Entry 9G9F (electron microscopy, 2.93 A resolution); this record covers chains E and T of the 10 polymer chains in the assembly.

Chain E:
Protein: CRISPR system Cms endoribonuclease Csm3
Source organism: Enterococcus italicus DSM 15952
Notes: EC 3.1.-.-
UniProt: E6LHV5 (CSM3_ENTI1); numbering as in UniProt (aligned over 1-214)
Chain sequence (214 residues; row label = number of the first residue in the row):
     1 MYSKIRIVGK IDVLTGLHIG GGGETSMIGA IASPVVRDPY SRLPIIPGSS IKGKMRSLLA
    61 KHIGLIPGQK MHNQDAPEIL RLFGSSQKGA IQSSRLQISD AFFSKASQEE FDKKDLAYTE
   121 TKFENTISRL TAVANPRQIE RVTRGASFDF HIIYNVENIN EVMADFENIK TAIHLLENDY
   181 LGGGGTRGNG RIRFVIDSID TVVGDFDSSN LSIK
Unresolved in the structure: 1, 212-214
Differences from the reference sequence: engineered mutation Ala32 (Asp in E6LHV5)

Chain T:
Molecule: CTR
Sequence (47 nucleotides; row label = number of the first residue in the row):
     1 CCCCCAGCGC UUCAGCGUUC UUCGGAAUGU CGCGCAUUGG CAUGGAA
Unresolved in the structure: 1-10, 43-47

Interface between chain E and chain T:
Contacting residue pairs (14):
  Ser26(E) with A27(T), phosphate contact
  Ile28(E) with A27(T), phosphate contact
  Ala32(E) with A27(T), base contact
  Asn125(E) with G25(T), base contact
  Thr126(E) with A27(T), base contact
  Val133(E) with G25(T), sugar contact
  Ala134(E) with G25(T), hydrogen bond to the sugar
  Asn135(E) with G25(T), sugar contact; A26(T), phosphate contact; A27(T), hydrogen bond to the sugar
  Pro136(E) with G25(T), base contact; A26(T), sugar contact; A27(T), sugar contact
  Arg137(E) with A27(T), base contact
Interface residues without a listed pair, chain E (14 interface residues in all): Gly29, Ala30, Ser33, Lys88
Interface residues without a listed pair, chain T (5 interface residues in all): A36, U37

Overview:
Chain E and chain T form an interface of 14 and 5 residues respectively, with 2 hydrogen bonds. Polar pairs
include Ala134(E)-G25(T) and Asn135(E)-A27(T).
Chain E is CRISPR system Cms endoribonuclease Csm3 (Enterococcus italicus DSM 15952) and chain T is CTR; the
structure, CryoEM structure of Enterococcus italicus Csm-crRNA-CTR complex bound to AMPNPP, was determined by
electron microscopy (same publication as 9G9A, 9G9B, 9G9C, 9G9D, 9G9E, 9G9G and 4 further entries).
